PDB entry 8CZE | electron microscopy, 2.58 A resolution | chains B and J of the 10 polymer chains in the assembly

== Chain B ==
Name: Histone H4
Organism: Xenopus laevis
Chain sequence (102 residues; each row starts with the number of its first residue):
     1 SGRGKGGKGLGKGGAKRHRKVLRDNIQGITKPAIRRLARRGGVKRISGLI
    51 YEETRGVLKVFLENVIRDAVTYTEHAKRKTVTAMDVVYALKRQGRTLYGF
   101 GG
Unresolved in the structure: 1-20

== Chain J ==
Molecule: Widom 601 DNA
Sequence (146 nucleotides; each row starts with the number of its first residue; numbers below 1 keep their minus sign (DT-72 is residue -72)):
   -72 TGGAGAATCCCGGTGCCGAGGCCGCTCAATTGGTCGTAGACAGCTCTAGC
   -22 ACCGCTTAAACGCACGTACGCGCTGTCCCCCGCGTTTTAACCGCCAAGGG
    28 GATTACTCCCTAGTCTCCAGGCACGTGTCAGATATATACATCCTGT

== How chain B and chain J interact ==
Pairs across the interface (10; chain B residue first):
  Arg35(B) - DC8(J)  salt bridge to the phosphate
  Arg45(B) - DC7(J)  sugar contact
  Arg45(B) - DC8(J)  phosphate contact
  Ile46(B) - DC7(J)  sugar contact
  Ile46(B) - DC8(J)  hydrogen bond to the phosphate
  Ser47(B) - DC7(J)  phosphate contact
  Gly48(B) - DC7(J)  phosphate contact
  Lys79(B) - DG27(J)  salt bridge to the phosphate
  Lys79(B) - DG28(J)  hydrogen bond to the phosphate
  Thr80(B) - DG28(J)  hydrogen bond to the phosphate
Other interface residues (no listed pair), chain B (9 interface residues in all): Lys44, Arg78

== Summary ==
The interface between chain B and chain J involves 9 residues on one side and 4 on the other; the contacts
include 3 hydrogen bonds and 2 salt bridges. Among the polar pairs are Ile46(B)-DC8(J), Lys79(B)-DG28(J) and
Thr80(B)-DG28(J).
Here chain B is Histone H4 (Xenopus laevis) and chain J is Widom 601 DNA. Entry 8CZE (Structure of a Xenopus
Nucleosome with Widom 601 DNA) was determined by electron microscopy (same publication as 8CWW).
